Entry 3R5P (X-ray diffraction, 1.85 A resolution); this record covers chain A.

# Chain A
Name: Deazaflavin-dependent nitroreductase
Source organism: Mycobacterium tuberculosis
Notes: EC 1.-.-.-
UniProt: P71854 (DDN_MYCTU); numbering as in UniProt (aligned over 34-151)
Amino-acid sequence (118 residues; row label = number of the first residue in the row):
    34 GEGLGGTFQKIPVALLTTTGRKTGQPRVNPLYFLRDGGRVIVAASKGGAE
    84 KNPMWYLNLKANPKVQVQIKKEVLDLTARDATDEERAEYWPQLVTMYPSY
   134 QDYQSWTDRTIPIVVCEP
Disordered / not traced: 34-38
Modified residues: Mse87 (selenomethionine; parent Met); Mse129 (selenomethionine; parent Met)
From the paper describing this entry:
  - conformationally variable residues (helix shift): Mse129 to Ile144
  - catalytic residues: Ser78, Tyr130, Tyr136 (proposed by the authors, not directly observed)
  - mutagenesis - Y65A, Y65L, A76G, S78A, K79L, Y130A, Y130L, Y133A, Y133L, Y136L, Y136V, R142A, R142L, I144A, I144G: abolished catalytic activity
  - mutagenesis - F41A, Q42L, Y65A, Y65F, Y130F, S132A, S132V, Y133F, I144V: decreased catalytic activity
  - mutagenesis - F41L, D135N, Y136F: unchanged catalytic activity

# Summary
From the paper: catalytic residues Ser78, Tyr130 and Tyr136; Y65A, Y65L and A76G, among others, abolish
catalytic activity; 26 substitutions were tested in all.
Chain A is Deazaflavin-dependent nitroreductase (Mycobacterium tuberculosis); the structure, Structure of Ddn,
the Deazaflavin-dependent nitroreductase from Mycobacterium tuberculosis involved in bioreductive activation
of PA-824, was determined by X-ray diffraction, deposited together with 3R5L, 3R5R, 3R5W and 3R5Z.
